4QV9 - chains H and Z of the 28 polymer chains in the assembly; structure by X-ray diffraction, 2.60 A resolution.

# Chain H
Molecule: Proteasome subunit beta type-2
Source organism: Saccharomyces cerevisiae
Notes: EC 3.4.25.1
Reference sequence: P25043 (PSB2_YEAST); residues 1-232 here correspond to UniProt positions 30-261 (UniProt number = residue number + 29)
Sequence (232 residues; row label = number of the first residue in the row):
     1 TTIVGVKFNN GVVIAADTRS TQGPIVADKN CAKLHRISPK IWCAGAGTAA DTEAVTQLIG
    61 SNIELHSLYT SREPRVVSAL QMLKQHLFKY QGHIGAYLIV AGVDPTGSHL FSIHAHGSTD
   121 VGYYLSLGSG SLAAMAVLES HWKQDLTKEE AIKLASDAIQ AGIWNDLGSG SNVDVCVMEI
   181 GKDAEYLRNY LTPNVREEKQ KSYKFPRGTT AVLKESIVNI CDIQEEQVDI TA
Not modelled in the structure: 227-232

# Chain Z
Molecule: Proteasome subunit beta type-6
Source organism: Saccharomyces cerevisiae
Notes: EC 3.4.25.1
Reference sequence: P23724 (PSB6_YEAST); residues 1-222 here correspond to UniProt positions 20-241 (UniProt number = residue number + 19)
Sequence (222 residues; row label = number of the first residue in the row):
     1 QFNPYGDNGG TILGIAGEDF AVLAGDTRNI TDYSINSRYE PKVFDCGDNI VMSANGFAAD
    61 GDALVKRFKN SVKWYHFDHN DKKLSINSAA RNIQHLLYGK RFFPYYVHTI IAGLDEDGKG
   121 AVYSFDPVGS YEREQCRAGG AAASLIMPFL DNQVNFKNQY EPGTNGKVKK PLKYLSVEEV
   181 IKLVRDSFTS ATERHIQVGD GLEILIVTKD GVRKEFYELK RD
Bound ions: Mg2+: T192, V198

# Interface between chain H and chain Z
Pairs across the interface (62):
  R19(H) - I196(Z)
  R19(H) - D222(Z)  salt bridge
  T21(H) - I196(Z)
  P24(H) - R194(Z)
  P24(H) - H195(Z)
  P24(H) - I196(Z)  hydrogen bond (backbone-backbone)
  I25(H) - R194(Z)
  I25(H) - H195(Z)
  V26(H) - E193(Z)
  V26(H) - R194(Z)  hydrogen bond (backbone-backbone)
  V26(H) - I196(Z)  hydrophobic
  A27(H) - R194(Z)  hydrogen bond (backbone-side chain)
  K29(H) - E193(Z)  salt bridge
  K29(H) - R194(Z)
  I163(H) - D222(Z)
  W164(H) - I35(Z)
  W164(H) - R38(Z)  hydrogen bond (backbone-side chain)
  W164(H) - R221(Z)
  W164(H) - D222(Z)
  N165(H) - Y33(Z)
  N165(H) - R38(Z)
  D166(H) - Y33(Z)
  D166(H) - D222(Z)
  L167(H) - R28(Z)
  L167(H) - I30(Z)  hydrophobic
  L167(H) - D32(Z)
  L167(H) - Y33(Z)  hydrogen bond (backbone-backbone)
  L167(H) - I35(Z)  hydrophobic
  L167(H) - I196(Z)
  G168(H) - Y33(Z)
  S169(H) - D222(Z)
  G170(H) - D222(Z)
  S171(H) - D222(Z)  hydrogen bond (backbone-side chain)
  N194(H) - K220(Z)  hydrogen bond (backbone-side chain)
  N194(H) - D222(Z)
  R196(H) - T189(Z)
  R196(H) - S190(Z)
  R196(H) - E193(Z)
  E197(H) - R185(Z)  salt bridge
  K199(H) - D186(Z)
  Q200(H) - K182(Z)
  Q200(H) - R185(Z)  hydrogen bond
  Q200(H) - D186(Z)  hydrogen bond (backbone-side chain)
  K201(H) - E179(Z)
  K201(H) - D186(Z)  hydrogen bond (backbone-side chain)
  Y203(H) - F149(Z)
  Y203(H) - Q153(Z)
  Y203(H) - L183(Z)
  Y203(H) - D186(Z)  hydrogen bond
  F205(H) - N152(Z)
  F205(H) - Q153(Z)
  F205(H) - Q159(Z)
  P206(H) - P162(Z)  hydrophobic
  R207(H) - P162(Z)
  G208(H) - P162(Z)
  T209(H) - N158(Z)
  T209(H) - Q159(Z)
  T209(H) - Y160(Z)  hydrogen bond (backbone-backbone)
  T210(H) - N165(Z)
  A211(H) - Y160(Z)  hydrophobic
  A211(H) - G166(Z)
  V212(H) - N165(Z)
Other interface residues (no listed pair), chain H (34 interface residues in all): G23, D28, V195
Other interface residues (no listed pair), chain Z (33 interface residues in all): S34, L145, E161, E218

# Overview
Chain H and chain Z form an interface of 34 and 33 residues respectively, with 12 hydrogen bonds and 3 salt
bridges. Polar pairs include R19(H)-D222(Z), K29(H)-E193(Z) and E197(H)-R185(Z). T192(Z) and V198(Z) form the
Mg2+ site.
Here chain H is Proteasome subunit beta type-2 and chain Z is Proteasome subunit beta type-6, both from
Saccharomyces cerevisiae. Entry 4QV9 (yCP beta5-C63F mutant) was determined by X-ray diffraction, deposited
together with 4QUX, 4QUY, 4QV0, 4QV1, 4QV3, 4QV4 and 42 further entries.
